PDB entry 8U83 | electron microscopy, 3.98 A resolution | chains B4 and K4 of the 20 polymer chains in the assembly

[Chain B4]
Protein: Guanine nucleotide-binding protein G(I)/G(S)/G(T) subunit beta-1
From: Homo sapiens
UniProtKB: P62873 (GBB1_HUMAN); residue numbers follow UniProt; this construct covers 1-340
Sequence (340 residues; numbered 1 to 340; the number before each row is that of its first residue):
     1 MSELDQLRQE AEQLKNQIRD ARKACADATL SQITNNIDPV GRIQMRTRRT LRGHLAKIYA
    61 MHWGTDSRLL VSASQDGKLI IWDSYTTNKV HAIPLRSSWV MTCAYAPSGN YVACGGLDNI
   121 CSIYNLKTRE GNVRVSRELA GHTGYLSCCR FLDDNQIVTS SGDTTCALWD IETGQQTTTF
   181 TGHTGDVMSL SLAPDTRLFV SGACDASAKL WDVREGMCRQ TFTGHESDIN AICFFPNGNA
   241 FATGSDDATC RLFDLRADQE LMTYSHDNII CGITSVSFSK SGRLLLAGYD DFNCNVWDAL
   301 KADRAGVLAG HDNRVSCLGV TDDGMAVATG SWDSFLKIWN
Not modelled in the structure: 1
UniProt features mapped onto this chain:
  - modified residue: Ser2 (N-acetylserine), His266 (Phosphohistidine)
  - natural variant: Leu30 (L30F: In MRD42; uncertain significance), Arg52 (R52G: In MRD42), Gly64 (G64V: In MRD42), Asp76 (D76E: In MRD42; D76G: In MRD42), Gly77 (G77S: In MRD42), Lys78 (K78R: In MRD42), Ile80 (I80N: In MRD42; I80T: In MRD42), His91 (H91R: In MRD42; uncertain significance), Ala92 (A92T: In MRD42), Pro94 (P94S: In MRD42), Leu95 (L95P: In MRD42), Arg96 (R96L: In MRD42), 5 further natural variant entries in UniProt
What the authors report for this chain:
  - mutagenesis - K78E, K89E, A92D: abolished catalytic activity (ubiquitylation activity)
  - post-translational modification sites: Lys23
  - mutagenesis - K78E, K89E, A92D: abolished catalytic activity with BTB/POZ domain-containing protein KCTD5 (chain K4)

[Chain K4]
Protein: BTB/POZ domain-containing protein KCTD5
From: Homo sapiens
UniProtKB: Q9NXV2 (KCTD5_HUMAN); residue numbers follow UniProt; this construct covers 1-234
Sequence (234 residues; row label = number of the first residue in the row):
     1 MAENHCELLS PARGGIGAGL GGGLCRRCSA GLGALAQRPG SVSKWVRLNV GGTYFLTTRQ
    61 TLCRDPKSFL YRLCQADPDL DSDKDETGAY LIDRDPTYFG PVLNYLRHGK LVINKDLAEE
   121 GVLEEAEFYN ITSLIKLVKD KIRERDSKTS QVPVKHVYRV LQCQEEELTQ MVSTMSDGWK
   181 FEQLVSIGSS YNYGNEDQAE FLCVVSKELH NTPYGTASEP SEKAKILQER GSRM
Not modelled in the structure: 1-39, 234
UniProt features mapped onto this chain:
  - modified residue: Ala2 (N-acetylalanine), Ser10 (Phosphoserine)
What the authors report for this chain:
  - mutagenesis - F128A, L161R: abolished catalytic activity (ubiquitylation activity)
  - mutagenesis - L209*: decreased catalytic activity (activity)
  - mutagenesis - F128A: unchanged binding to Gbeta 
  - mutagenesis - L161R: abolished catalytic activity with Guanine nucleotide-binding protein G(I)/G(S)/G(T) subunit beta-1 (chain B4)
  - mutagenesis - L209* (10-fold): decreased binding to Guanine nucleotide-binding protein G(I)/G(S)/G(T) subunit beta-1 (chain B4)
  - mutagenesis - L209*: decreased catalytic activity with Guanine nucleotide-binding protein G(I)/G(S)/G(T) subunit beta-1 (chain B4)

[Interface between chain B4 and chain K4]
Contacting residue pairs (42):
  Arg52(B4) with Gln198(K4), hydrogen bond
  Gly53(B4) with Gln162(K4); Gln198(K4)
  Lys57(B4) with Gly231(K4); Arg233(K4)
  Tyr59(B4) with Leu227(K4)
  Gln75(B4) with Gly231(K4)
  Asp76(B4) with Arg159(K4), hydrogen bond (backbone-side chain)
  Gly77(B4) with Arg159(K4), hydrogen bond (backbone-side chain)
  Asn88(B4) with Glu167(K4)
  Lys89(B4) with Gln162(K4); Cys163(K4); Glu167(K4), salt bridge; Gln198(K4)
  Val90(B4) with Gln170(K4), hydrogen bond (backbone-side chain)
  His91(B4) with Gln170(K4), hydrogen bond
  Pro94(B4) with Arg159(K4); Trp179(K4), hydrophobic
  Leu95(B4) with Arg159(K4), hydrogen bond (backbone-side chain)
  Arg96(B4) with Arg159(K4); Trp179(K4); Lys207(K4); Leu209(K4); His210(K4)
  Ser97(B4) with Arg159(K4), hydrogen bond (backbone-side chain)
  Ser98(B4) with Arg159(K4)
  Trp99(B4) with Gln228(K4); Gly231(K4)
  Leu117(B4) with Gln228(K4)
  Gly131(B4) with Thr174(K4)
  Asn132(B4) with Thr174(K4); Met175(K4); Asp177(K4)
  Val133(B4) with Thr174(K4); Ser176(K4), hydrogen bond (backbone-side chain)
  Arg134(B4) with Asp177(K4), salt bridge
  Tyr145(B4) with Lys223(K4); Leu227(K4)
  Cys204(B4) with Lys223(K4)
  Trp332(B4) with Arg230(K4); Gly231(K4); Arg233(K4)
Also at the interface, not in a pair above, chain B4 (31 interface residues in all): Lys78, Ala92, Ile93, Glu130, Asp228, Asp246
Also at the interface, not in a pair above, chain K4 (30 interface residues in all): Val157, Val160, Leu161, Gln164, Met171, Ser173, Ala199, Val205, Ala224, Ser232
From the paper, about this interface:
  - hot spots on chain B4 (mutagenesis) - K78E, K89E, A92D: abolished binding to BTB/POZ domain-containing protein KCTD5 (chain K4)
  - hot spots on chain K4 (mutagenesis) - L161R: abolished binding to Guanine nucleotide-binding protein G(I)/G(S)/G(T) subunit beta-1 (chain B4)

[In short]
31 residues of chain B4 face 30 of chain K4 across their interface, with 8 hydrogen bonds and 2 salt bridges.
Among the polar pairs are Lys89(B4)-Glu167(K4), Arg134(B4)-Asp177(K4) and Arg52(B4)-Gln198(K4). The paper
reports that K78E, K89E and A92D of chain B4 abolish catalytic activity (ubiquitylation activity); a
modification site at Lys23(B4); 6 substitutions were tested in all.
Here chain B4 is Guanine nucleotide-binding protein G(I)/G(S)/G(T) subunit beta-1 and chain K4 is BTB/POZ
domain-containing protein KCTD5, both from Homo sapiens. Entry 8U83 (KCTD5/Cullin3/Gbeta1gamma2 Complex: State
C From Composite RELION Multi-body Refinement Map) was determined by electron microscopy, deposited together
with 8U7Z, 8U80, 8U81, 8U82 and 8U84.
